PDB entry 6YXS | X-ray diffraction, 2.00 A resolution | chain A

== Chain A ==
Protein: Choline kinase
Organism: Plasmodium falciparum (isolate 3D7)
Notes: EC 2.7.1.32
UniProtKB: Q8IM71 (Q8IM71_PLAF7); residues 79-440 here = UniProt positions 79-440
Amino-acid sequence (382 residues; numbered 59 to 440; the number before each row is that of its first residue):
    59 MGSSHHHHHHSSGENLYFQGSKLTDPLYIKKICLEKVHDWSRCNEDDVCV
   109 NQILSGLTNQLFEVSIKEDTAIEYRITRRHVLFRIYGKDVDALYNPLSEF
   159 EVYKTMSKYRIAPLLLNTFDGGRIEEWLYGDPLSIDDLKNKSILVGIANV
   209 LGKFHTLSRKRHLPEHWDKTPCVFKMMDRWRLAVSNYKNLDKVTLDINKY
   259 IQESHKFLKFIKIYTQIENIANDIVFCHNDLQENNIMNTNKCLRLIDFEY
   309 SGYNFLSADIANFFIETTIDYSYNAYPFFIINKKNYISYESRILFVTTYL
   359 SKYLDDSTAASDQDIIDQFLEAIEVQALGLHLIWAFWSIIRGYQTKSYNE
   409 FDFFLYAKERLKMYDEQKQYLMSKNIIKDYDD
Unresolved in the structure: 59-81
Sequence notes: initiating methionine (59); expression tag (60-78)
Metal / ion sites: Mg2+: Asn293, Asp305
From the paper describing this entry:
  - contacts within the chain: Arg142-Glu183 (salt bridge), Glu157-Arg181 (salt bridge), His213-Tyr357 (hydrogen bond), His213-Asp317 (hydrogen bond), His286-Ile304 (backbone contact), His286-Asp305 (backbone contact), His286-Asp288 (backbone contact), Asp288-Asn293 (backbone contact), His286-Asp317 (backbone contact), Asn287-Asp317 (backbone contact)
  - Mg2+ coordination: Asn293, Asp305

== Summary ==
Asn293 and Asp305 form the Mg2+ site. From the paper: Mg2+ coordination by Asn293 and Asp305; contacts within
the chain involving Arg142, Glu183 and Glu157 among others.
Chain A is Choline kinase (Plasmodium falciparum (isolate 3D7)); the structure, Crystal structure of the apo
form of choline kinase from Plasmodium falciparum, was determined by X-ray diffraction.
